6IBH - chain A; structure by X-ray diffraction, 1.82 A resolution.

== Chain A ==
Protein: Auxiliary activity CAZyme
Organism: Laetisaria arvalis
Sequence (155 residues; numbered 1 to 155; the number before each row is that of its first residue):
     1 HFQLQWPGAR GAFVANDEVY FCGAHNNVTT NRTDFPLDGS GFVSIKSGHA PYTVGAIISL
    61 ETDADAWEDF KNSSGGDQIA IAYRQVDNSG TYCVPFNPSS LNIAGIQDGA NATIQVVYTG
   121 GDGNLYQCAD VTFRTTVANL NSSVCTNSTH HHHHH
Not modelled in the structure: 151-155
Disulfide bonds: Cys22-Cys128, Cys93-Cys145
Covalent attachments: N-acetylglucosamine (NAG) linked to Asn27, Asn31, Asn72, Asn111, Asn147
Ion coordination: Cu ion: His1, His49, Asp122
Reported in the primary citation:
  - Cu ion coordination: His1, His49, Asp122

== Overview ==
Covalently linked N-acetylglucosamine: at Asn27, Asn31, Asn72, Asn111 and Asn147. His1, His49 and Asp122
coordinate a Cu ion ion. From the paper: Cu ion coordination by His1, His49 and Asp122.
Chain A is Auxiliary activity CAZyme (Laetisaria arvalis); the structure, Copper binding protein from
Laetisaria arvalis (LaX325), was determined by X-ray diffraction (same publication as 6IBI and 6IBJ).
